Entry 7JU3 (X-ray diffraction, 2.70 A resolution); this record covers chains B and C of the 4 polymer chains in the assembly.

== Chain B ==
Name: HTH-type transcriptional regulator MtrR
From: Neisseria gonorrhoeae
Reference sequence: P39897 (MTRR_NEIGO); numbering as in UniProt (aligned over 1-210)
Sequence (213 residues; row label = number of the first residue in the row; numbers below 1 keep their minus sign (Ser-2 is residue -2)):
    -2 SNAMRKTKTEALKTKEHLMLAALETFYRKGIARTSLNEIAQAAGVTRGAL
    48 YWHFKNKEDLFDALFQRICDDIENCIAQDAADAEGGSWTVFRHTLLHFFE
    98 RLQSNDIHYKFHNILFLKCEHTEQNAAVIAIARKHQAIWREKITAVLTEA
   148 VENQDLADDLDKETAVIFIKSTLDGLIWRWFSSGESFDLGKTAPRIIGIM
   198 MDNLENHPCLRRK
Not modelled in the structure: -2 to 6, 210
Differences from the reference sequence: expression tag (-2 to 0)
Metal / ion sites: Ca2+: Arg30, Glu35
Swiss-Prot annotation at these positions:
  - DNA-binding region: Ser32 to Phe51 (H-T-H motif)
  - natural variant: His105 (H105Y: In penicillin-resistant isolates)
  - mutagenesis: Gly45 (G45D: Does not bind DNA)
From the paper describing this entry:
  - binding site for the 21-nt DNA strand (chain C): Thr11, Thr43, Arg44, Gly45, Tyr48, Trp49, His50
  - binding site for the 21-nt DNA strand: Arg44, Gly45, Trp49
  - mutagenesis - T43A, R44A, G45D: abolished binding to the 21-nt DNA strand (chain C)
  - mutagenesis - T11A (20-50-fold), A39T (3- to 5-fold), W49F (6-8-fold), H50A (20-47-fold), D79N (>10-fold), H105Y (>12-fold): decreased binding to the 21-nt DNA strand (chain C)
  - specificity-determining residues: Thr43, Arg44, Gly45
  - mutagenesis - R44A (2-fold), G45A (2-fold), Y48F (2-fold): increased growth in response to erythromycin
  - mutagenesis - A39T: unchanged growth in response to erythromycin
  - mutagenesis - G45D: abolished binding to DNA
  - mutagenesis - H105Y (>12-fold): decreased binding to DNA
  - mutagenesis - D79N (>10-fold): decreased binding to cognate DNA
  - mutagenesis - A39T (Tm change 4 degC): decreased stability

== Chain C ==
Molecule: 21-nt DNA strand
From: Neisseria gonorrhoeae
Sequence (21 nucleotides; row label = number of the first residue in the row):
     1 TATCCGTGCAATCGTGTATGT

== Chain B / chain C interface ==
Contacting residue pairs - 10 pairs, chain B then chain C:
  Ser32(B) - DG14(C)  phosphate contact
  Ser32(B) - DT15(C)  phosphate contact
  Leu33(B) - DT15(C)  hydrogen bond to the phosphate
  Arg44(B) - DT15(C)  base contact
  Arg44(B) - DG16(C)  hydrogen bond to the base
  Tyr48(B) - DT15(C)  sugar contact
  Tyr48(B) - DG16(C)  hydrogen bond to the phosphate
  Tyr48(B) - DT17(C)  base contact
  Asn53(B) - DG16(C)  phosphate contact
  Lys54(B) - DT15(C)  phosphate contact
Other interface residues (no listed pair), chain B (7 interface residues in all): Asn34

== Overview ==
7 residues of chain B and 4 residues of chain C are in contact; the contacts include 3 hydrogen bonds. Polar
contacts include Arg44(B)-DG16(C), Leu33(B)-DT15(C) and Tyr48(B)-DG16(C). From the paper: a binding site for
the 21-nt DNA strand (chain C) at Thr11(B), Thr43(B) and Arg44(B) among others; T11A, A39T and W49F of chain
B, among others, reduce binding to the 21-nt DNA strand (chain C); 11 substitutions were tested in all.
Chain B is HTH-type transcriptional regulator MtrR and chain C is a 21-nt DNA strand, both from Neisseria
gonorrhoeae; the structure, MtrR bound to the mtrCDE operator from Neisseria gonorrhoeae, was determined by
X-ray diffraction (same publication as 7JNP).
